Entry 6WSH (X-ray diffraction, 2.12 A resolution); this record covers chains A and B.

[Chain A (and B)]
Protein: Response regulator
Source organism: Enterococcus faecalis
Notes: chain B of this document is another copy of the same molecule, construct and numbering; everything in this record applies to it too
Reference sequence: A0A1Q1FU69 (A0A1Q1FU69_ENTFL); numbering as in UniProt (aligned over 1-190)
Sequence (192 residues; row label = number of the first residue in the row; numbers below 1 keep their minus sign (Ser-1 is residue -1)):
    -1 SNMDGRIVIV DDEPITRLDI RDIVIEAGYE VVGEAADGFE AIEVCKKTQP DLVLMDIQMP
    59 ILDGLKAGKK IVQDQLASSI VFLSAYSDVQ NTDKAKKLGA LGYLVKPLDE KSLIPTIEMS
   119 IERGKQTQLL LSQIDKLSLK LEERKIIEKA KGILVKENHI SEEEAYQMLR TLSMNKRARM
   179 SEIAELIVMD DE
Unresolved in the structure: -1, 190
Sequence notes: expression tag (-1 to 0)
Ion coordination: Mg2+: Asp10, Asp54, Gln56; Na+ near Asp133 (its only coordinating residue here)
Reported in the primary citation:
  - self-association interface (contacts with another copy of this molecule); pairs are residue here / residue on that copy: Arg142-Glu146 (hydrogen bond), Glu160-Glu161 (hydrogen bond), Leu128, Ile132, Leu135, Leu139
  - conformationally variable residues (side-chain flip): Tyr101
  - post-translational modification sites: Asp54 (citing earlier work)

[Interface between chain A and chain B]
Residue-residue contacts - 67 pairs, chain A then chain B:
  Met1(A) with Val87(B), hydrophobic
  Ser85(A) with Pro113(B)
  Val87(A) with Met1(B), hydrophobic
  Thr90(A) with Met117(B)
  Asp91(A) with Glu116(B)
  Lys94(A) with Glu116(B), salt bridge; Met117(B); Glu120(B), salt bridge; Arg121(B), hydrogen bond (backbone-side chain)
  Gly97(A) with Arg121(B)
  Ala98(A) with Arg121(B), hydrogen bond (backbone-side chain)
  Leu99(A) with Leu99(B), hydrophobic; Arg121(B)
  Gly100(A) with Met117(B)
  Tyr101(A) with Pro113(B); Thr114(B); Met117(B), hydrophobic
  Val103(A) with Lys109(B), hydrogen bond (backbone-side chain); Ser110(B); Pro113(B), hydrophobic
  Lys104(A) with Lys109(B)
  Pro105(A) with Lys109(B), hydrogen bond (backbone-side chain)
  Asp107(A) with Asp107(B)
  Lys109(A) with Val103(B), hydrogen bond (side chain-backbone); Lys104(B); Pro105(B), hydrogen bond (side chain-backbone)
  Ser110(A) with Leu102(B); Val103(B), hydrogen bond (side chain-backbone)
  Pro113(A) with Tyr101(B); Val103(B), hydrophobic
  Thr114(A) with Tyr101(B)
  Glu116(A) with Asp91(B); Lys94(B), salt bridge
  Met117(A) with Ala93(B); Lys94(B); Ala98(B); Tyr101(B), hydrophobic
  Glu120(A) with Lys94(B)
  Arg121(A) with Lys94(B), hydrogen bond (side chain-backbone); Gly97(B); Ala98(B), hydrogen bond (side chain-backbone); Leu99(B)
  Gln124(A) with Thr125(B)
  Leu128(A) with Thr125(B); Leu129(B), hydrophobic; Ile132(B), hydrophobic
  Leu129(A) with Leu128(B), hydrophobic
  Gln131(A) with Ile132(B)
  Ile132(A) with Leu128(B), hydrophobic; Gln131(B); Ile132(B), hydrophobic; Leu135(B)
  Leu135(A) with Leu135(B), hydrophobic; Ser136(B); Leu139(B), hydrophobic
  Ser136(A) with Leu135(B)
  Leu139(A) with Leu139(B); Arg142(B)
  Arg142(A) with Leu139(B); Arg142(B); Lys143(B); Glu146(B), salt bridge
  Lys143(A) with Arg142(B)
  Glu146(A) with Arg142(B), salt bridge
  Glu160(A) with Glu161(B)
  Glu161(A) with Ser159(B); Glu160(B), hydrogen bond (side chain-backbone)
Other interface residues (no listed pair), chain A (41 interface residues in all): Ala93, Leu102, Thr125, Lys138, Lys149
Other interface residues (no listed pair), chain B (41 interface residues in all): Ser85, Thr90, Gly100, Gln124, Lys138

[Summary]
Chain A and chain B each contribute 41 residues to their interface, with 10 hydrogen bonds and 5 salt bridges.
Polar contacts include Lys94(A)-Glu116(B), Lys94(A)-Glu120(B) and Arg142(A)-Glu146(B). The Mg2+ site is built
by Asp10(A), Asp54(A) and Gln56(A). From the paper: a modification site at Asp54(A); conformational
variability at Tyr101(A).
Chain A and chain B are both Response regulator (Enterococcus faecalis); the structure, Crystal structure of
EutV from Enterococcus faecalis, was determined by X-ray diffraction together with 6WW6 from the same study.
